Entry 8JYI (X-ray diffraction, 1.92 A resolution); this record covers chain A.

[Chain A]
Molecule: Pol protein, Ribonuclease H
From: HIV-1 06TG.HT008
Notes: EC 3.1.26.4
Reference sequence: chimeric construct of A0A059PIR4, A0A1D9J5E8: residues 7-86 from A0A059PIR4 (A0A059PIR4_9HIV1) positions 167-246 (UniProt number = residue number + 160); residues 107-151 from A0A1D9J5E8 positions 60-104 (UniProt number = residue number - 47)
Chain sequence (151 residues; each row starts with the number of its first residue):
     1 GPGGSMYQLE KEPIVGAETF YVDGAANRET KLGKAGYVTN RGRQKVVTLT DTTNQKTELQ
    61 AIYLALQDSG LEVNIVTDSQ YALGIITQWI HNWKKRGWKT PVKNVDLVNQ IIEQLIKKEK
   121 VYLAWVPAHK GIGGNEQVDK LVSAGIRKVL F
Unresolved in the structure: 1-5, 150-151
Construct notes: expression tag (1-6)
Bound ions: Mn2+ site 1: D23, E58, D78 (together with V9O); Mn2+ site 2: D23, D78, D139 (together with V9O); Zn2+ site 1: D51, H129, E136; Zn2+ site 2: E72, E119
Residues lining bound ligands: V9O: D23, G24, E58, D78, S79, Q80, Y81, A128, H129, K130, D139, R147

[In short]
Ligands of chain A: V9O. The Mn2+ site 1 is built by D23, E58 and D78. The Mn2+ site 2 is built by D23, D78
and D139.
Chain A is Pol protein, Ribonuclease H (HIV-1 06TG.HT008); the structure, Crystal structure of engineered
HIV-1 Reverse Transcriptase RNase H domain complexed with laccaic acid E, was determined by X-ray diffraction
(same publication as 8JYH and 8JYJ).
